Entry 9BJG (X-ray diffraction, 2.90 A resolution); this record covers chains A and H of the 3 polymer chains in the assembly.

# Chain A
Protein: Apical membrane antigen 1
From: Plasmodium falciparum 3D7
UniProtKB: Q7KQK5 (Q7KQK5_PLAF7); residue numbers follow UniProt; this construct covers 104-438
Sequence (347 residues; numbered 101 to 447; the number before each row is that of its first residue):
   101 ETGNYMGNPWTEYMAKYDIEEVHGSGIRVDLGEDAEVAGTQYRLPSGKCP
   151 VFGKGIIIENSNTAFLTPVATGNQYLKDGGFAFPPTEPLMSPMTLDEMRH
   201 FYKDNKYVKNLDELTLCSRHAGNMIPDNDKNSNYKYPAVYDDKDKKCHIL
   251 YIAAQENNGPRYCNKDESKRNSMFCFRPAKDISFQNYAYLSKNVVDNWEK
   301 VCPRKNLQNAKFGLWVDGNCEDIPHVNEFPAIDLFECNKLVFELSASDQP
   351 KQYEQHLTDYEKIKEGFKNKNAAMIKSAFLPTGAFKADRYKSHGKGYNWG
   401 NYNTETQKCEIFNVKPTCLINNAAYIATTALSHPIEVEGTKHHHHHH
Not modelled in the structure: 101-107, 173-175, 260-273, 352-387, 439-447
Construct notes: expression tag (101-103, 439-447); engineered mutation Ala164 (Thr in Q7KQK5), Ala288 (Thr in Q7KQK5), Ala373 (Ser in Q7KQK5), Ala423 (Ser in Q7KQK5), Ala424 (Ser in Q7KQK5)
Disulfides: Cys149-Cys302, Cys217-Cys247, Cys320-Cys418, Cys337-Cys409

# Chain H
Protein: 75B10 Fab Heavy Chain
From: Homo sapiens
Notes: antibody fragment or engineered binder
Sequence (247 residues; row label = number of the first residue in the row; numbers below 1 keep their minus sign (Met-2 is residue -2)):
    -2 MGIQVQLVQSGGGLVKPGGSLIISCEGSGYRFSDYHMSWIRQVPGKGMEW
    48 VADITTKGDQTAYADSVRGRFTVSRDNAKNSMFLQMNGLKVEDTAVYFCG
    98 RDRFRGGYNYPSDIYSHAPDHWGQGQLVTVSSASTKGPSVFPLAPSSKST
   148 SGGTAALGCLVKDYFPEPVTVSWNSGALTSGVHTFPAVLQSSGLYSLSSV
   198 VTVPSSSLGTQTYICNVNHKPSNTKVDKKVEPKSCDKTGGSHHHHHH
Not modelled in the structure: -2 to 0, 230-244
Disulfides: Cys22-Cys96, Cys156-Cys212

# Chain A / chain H interface
Residue-residue contacts (28):
  Leu195(A) - Asp31(H)
  Asp196(A) - Val2(H)
  Asp196(A) - Tyr27(H)
  Asp196(A) - Tyr32(H)  hydrogen bond
  Asp196(A) - Arg98(H)  salt bridge
  Arg199(A) - Arg28(H)
  Arg199(A) - Asp31(H)  salt bridge
  Lys209(A) - Arg28(H)  hydrogen bond (backbone-side chain)
  Asp242(A) - Arg100(H)
  Asp242(A) - Arg102(H)  salt bridge
  Lys243(A) - Phe101(H)
  Lys243(A) - Arg102(H)
  Asp244(A) - Arg100(H)  hydrogen bond (backbone-side chain)
  Lys245(A) - Asp31(H)
  Lys245(A) - Tyr32(H)
  Lys245(A) - Arg100(H)
  Gln285(A) - Arg102(H)
  Asn286(A) - Arg102(H)  hydrogen bond
  Lys305(A) - Asp110(H)  salt bridge
  Gln308(A) - Tyr107(H)  hydrogen bond
  His433(A) - Tyr112(H)  hydrogen bond
  Ile435(A) - Tyr105(H)  hydrophobic
  Glu436(A) - Arg102(H)  salt bridge
  Glu436(A) - Tyr105(H)
  Glu436(A) - Tyr112(H)  hydrogen bond
  Val437(A) - Tyr105(H)  hydrogen bond (backbone-side chain)
  Val437(A) - Asp110(H)
  Glu438(A) - Asp110(H)
Interface residues without a listed pair, chain A (20 interface residues in all): Thr194, Val208, Arg304
Interface residues without a listed pair, chain H (15 interface residues in all): Gln57, Gly103

# Overview
The interface between chain A and chain H involves 20 residues on one side and 15 on the other; the contacts
include 8 hydrogen bonds and 5 salt bridges. Polar pairs include Asp196(A)-Arg98(H), Arg199(A)-Asp31(H) and
Asp242(A)-Arg102(H).
Chain A is Apical membrane antigen 1 (Plasmodium falciparum 3D7) and chain H is 75B10 Fab Heavy Chain (Homo
sapiens); the structure, Crystal structure of broadly neutralizing human monoclonal antibody 75B10 in complex
with AMA1, was determined by X-ray diffraction (same publication as 9BJH).
